8S4F - chain A; structure by X-ray diffraction, 1.39 A resolution.

[Chain A]
Name: Carbonic anhydrase 1
From: Homo sapiens
Notes: EC 4.2.1.1, 4.2.1.69
UniProt: P00915 (CAH1_HUMAN); residues 2-260 here correspond to UniProt positions 3-261 (UniProt number = residue number + 1)
Amino-acid sequence (260 residues; each row starts with the number of its first residue):
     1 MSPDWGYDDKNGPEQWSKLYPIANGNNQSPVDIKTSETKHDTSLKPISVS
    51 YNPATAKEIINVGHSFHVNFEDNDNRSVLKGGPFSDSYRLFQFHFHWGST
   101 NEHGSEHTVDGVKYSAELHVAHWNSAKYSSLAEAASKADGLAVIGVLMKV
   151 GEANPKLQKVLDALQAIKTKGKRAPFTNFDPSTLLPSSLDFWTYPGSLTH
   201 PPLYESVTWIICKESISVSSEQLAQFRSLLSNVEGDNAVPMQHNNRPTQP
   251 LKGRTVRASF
Unresolved in the structure: 1-3, 260
Glycans and other covalent adducts: compound VV8 linked to His67
Differences from the reference sequence: initiating methionine (1)
Metal / ion sites: Zn2+: His94, His96, His119 (together with VV8)
Ligand contacts:
  - propanoic acid (PPI): Ala132, Pro202, Tyr204
  - VV8 (3-(cyclooctylamino)-4-ethylsulfonyl-2,5,6-tris(fluoranyl)benzenesulfonamide): Val62, His64, Ser65, Phe66, Phe91, Gln92, His94, His96, Glu106, His119, Leu131, Ala135, Leu141, Val143, Ser197, Leu198, Thr199, His200, Pro202, Trp209
Curated features (UniProtKB/Swiss-Prot):
  - active site: His64 (Proton donor/acceptor)
  - binding site (Zn(2+)): His64, His67, His94, His96, His119, His200
  - binding site (substrate): Thr199, His200
What the authors report for this chain:
  - binding site for VV8: His64, His67, Gln92, Leu131, Ala135, Leu141, Leu198

[Overview]
Ligands of chain A: propanoic acid. Compound VV8 is covalently linked to His67. The Zn2+ site is built by
His94, His96 and His119. UniProt lists active-site residue His64, 6 Zn2+-binding residues and
substrate-binding residues Thr199 and His200. From the paper: a binding site for VV8 at His64, His67 and Gln92
among others.
Chain A is Carbonic anhydrase 1 (Homo sapiens); the structure, Human carbonic anhydrase I covalently bound to
AV21-08, was determined by X-ray diffraction (same publication as 9FLF and 8OO8).
